8FPI - chains C and D of the 5 polymer chains in the assembly; structure by electron microscopy, 2.52 A resolution.

[Chain C (and D)]
Molecule: Phosphoprotein
Source organism: Human respiratory syncytial virus A2
Notes: chain D of this document is another copy of the same molecule, construct and numbering; everything in this record applies to it too
Reference sequence: P03421 (PHOSP_HRSVA); residue numbers follow UniProt; this construct covers 1-241
Sequence (256 residues; each row starts with the number of its first residue):
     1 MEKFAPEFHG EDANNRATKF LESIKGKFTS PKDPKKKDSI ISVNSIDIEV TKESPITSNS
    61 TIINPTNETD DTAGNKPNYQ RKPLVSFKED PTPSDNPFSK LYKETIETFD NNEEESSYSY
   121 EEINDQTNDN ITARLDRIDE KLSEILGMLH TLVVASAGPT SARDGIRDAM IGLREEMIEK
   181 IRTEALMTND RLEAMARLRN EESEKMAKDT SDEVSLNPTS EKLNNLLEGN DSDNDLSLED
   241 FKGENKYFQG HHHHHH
Disordered / not traced: 1-129, 187-256 (chain D: 1-129, 185-256)
Differences from the reference sequence: expression tag (242-256)
Curated features (UniProtKB/Swiss-Prot):
  - region: Met1 to Ser30 (Binding to monomeric RNA-free nucleoprotein), Ser39 to Thr57 (Important for viral particle assembly), Arg81 to Phe87 (Binding to host phosphatase PP1), Asp90 to Asp110 (Binding to protein M2-1), Leu216 to Ser232 (Binding to RNA-directed RNA polymerase L), Ser232 to Phe241 (Binding to the N-RNA complex)
  - site: Thr108 (Interaction with protein M2-1)
  - modified residue: Thr108 (Phosphothreonine), Ser116 (Phosphoserine), Ser117 (Phosphoserine), Ser119 (Phosphoserine), Ser232 (Phosphoserine), Ser237 (Phosphoserine)
  - mutagenesis: Phe87 (F87A: Almost complete loss of viral transcription. Complete loss of interaction with host phosphatase PP1), Phe98 (F98A: Complete loss of interaction with protein M2-1. Almost complete loss of viral transcription and loss of localization of protein M2-1 in inclusion bodies), Leu101 (L101A: Complete loss of interaction with protein M2-1. Almost complete loss of viral transcription and loss of localization of protein M2-1 in inclusion bodies), Tyr102 (Y102A: Complete loss of interaction with protein M2-1. Almost complete loss of viral transcription and loss of localization of protein M2-1 in inclusion bodies), Thr105 (T105A/D: Complete loss of interaction with protein M2-1. Almost complete loss of viral transcription and loss of localization of protein M2-1 in inclusion bodies), Ile106 (I106A: Complete loss of interaction with protein M2-1. Almost complete loss of viral transcription and loss of localization of protein M2-1 in inclusion bodies), Thr108 (T108D: Loss of interaction with protein M2-1 and loss of localization of protein M2-1 in inclusion bodies), Phe109 (F109A: Complete loss of interaction with protein M2-1. Almost complete loss of viral transcription and loss of localization of protein M2-1 in inclusion bodies), Ser116 to Ser119 (60% loss of transcription inhibition by M2-2), Gly172 (G172S: Almost complete loss of interaction with the nucleoprotein), Glu176 (E176G: Complete loss of interaction with the nucleoprotein), Asp233 (D233A: Complete loss of interaction with the N-RNA complex; when associated with A-239), 4 further mutagenesis entries in UniProt

[Interface between chain C and chain D]
Residue-residue contacts (45):
  Thr132(C) with Asn130(D); Ile131(D); Arg134(D), hydrogen bond (backbone-side chain)
  Leu135(C) with Leu135(D), hydrophobic
  Asp136(C) with Arg134(D), salt bridge
  Ile138(C) with Ile138(D), hydrophobic
  Asp139(C) with Arg137(D), salt bridge; Lys141(D), salt bridge
  Leu142(C) with Ile138(D); Lys141(D); Leu142(D); Ile145(D), hydrophobic
  Ser143(C) with Lys141(D), hydrogen bond
  Ile145(C) with Ile145(D), hydrophobic
  Leu146(C) with Lys141(D); Glu144(D); Ile145(D), hydrophobic; Met148(D)
  Leu149(C) with Ile145(D), hydrophobic; Met148(D); Leu149(D), hydrophobic
  His150(C) with Met148(D)
  Leu152(C) with Leu152(D), hydrophobic
  Val153(C) with Met148(D); Leu152(D), hydrophobic
  Ser156(C) with Leu152(D)
  Thr160(C) with Arg163(D), hydrogen bond
  Asp164(C) with Arg163(D), salt bridge; Arg167(D), hydrogen bond (backbone-side chain)
  Gly165(C) with Arg167(D)
  Ile166(C) with Arg163(D); Ile166(D), hydrophobic
  Ala169(C) with Ile166(D), hydrophobic; Met170(D), hydrophobic
  Met170(C) with Thr151(D); Ala155(D), hydrophobic
  Leu173(C) with Met170(D), hydrophobic; Leu173(D), hydrophobic
  Lys180(C) with Arg174(D)
  Arg182(C) with Ile181(D)
  Glu184(C) with Arg174(D), salt bridge; Ile178(D)
  Ala185(C) with Ile178(D), hydrophobic; Ile181(D), hydrophobic; Arg182(D)
Other interface residues (no listed pair), chain C (28 interface residues in all): Asp168, Ile178, Ile181
Other interface residues (no listed pair), chain D (25 interface residues in all): Met177

[Overview]
The interface between chain C and chain D involves 28 residues on one side and 25 on the other; the contacts
include 4 hydrogen bonds and 5 salt bridges. Polar pairs include Asp136(C)-Arg134(D), Asp139(C)-Arg137(D) and
Asp139(C)-Lys141(D).
Chain C and chain D are both Phosphoprotein (Human respiratory syncytial virus A2); the structure,
Co-structure of the Respiratory Syncytial Virus RNA-dependent RNA polymerase with MRK-1, was determined by
electron microscopy (same publication as 8FPJ).
